PDB entry 7U4M | X-ray diffraction, 1.93 A resolution | chain A

Chain A:
Name: Phospholipid hydroperoxide glutathione peroxidase
From: Homo sapiens
Notes: EC 1.11.1.12
UniProt: P36969 (GPX4_HUMAN); residues 3-170 here correspond to UniProt positions 30-197 (UniProt number = residue number + 27)
Chain sequence (192 residues; each row starts with the number of its first residue; numbers below 1 keep their minus sign (Met-21 is residue -21)):
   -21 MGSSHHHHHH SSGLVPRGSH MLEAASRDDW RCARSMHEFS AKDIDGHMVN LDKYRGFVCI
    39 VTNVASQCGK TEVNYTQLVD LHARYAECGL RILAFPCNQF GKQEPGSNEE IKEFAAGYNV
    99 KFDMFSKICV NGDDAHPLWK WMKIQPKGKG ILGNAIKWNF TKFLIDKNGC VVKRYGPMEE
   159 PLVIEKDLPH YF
Disordered / not traced: -21 to -1
Covalently attached groups: 4-methoxy-1H-indole-2-carbaldehyde (LBI) linked to Cys10, Cys66
Sequence notes: initiating methionine (-21); expression tag (-20 to 2); engineered mutation Cys46 (Sec73 in P36969)
Ligand contacts: 4-methoxy-1H-indole-2-carbaldehyde (LBI): Ala2, Ala3, Asp6, Asp7, Arg9
Reported in the primary citation:
  - binding site for 4-methoxy-1H-indole-2-carbaldehyde: Cys10, Tyr63, Cys66, Phe170
  - conformationally variable residues (loop rearrangement): Leu166 to Phe170
  - mutagenesis - C66S: decreased growth in response to RSL3 and ML162
  - mutagenesis - U46C/C66S: abolished binding to RSL3
  - catalytic residues: Cys46 (citing earlier work)

In short:
4-methoxy-1H-indole-2-carbaldehyde is covalently linked to Cys10 and Cys66. The paper reports the catalytic
residue Cys46; C66S reduces growth in response to RSL3 and ML162.
Chain A is Phospholipid hydroperoxide glutathione peroxidase (Homo sapiens); the structure, Crystal structure
of human GPX4-U46C in complex with LOC1886, was determined by X-ray diffraction, deposited together with 7U4I,
7U4J, 7U4K, 7U4L and 7U4N.
